PDB entry 8B4B | X-ray diffraction, 1.75 A resolution | chains L and W of the 6 polymer chains in the assembly

[Chain L]
Molecule: 19-nt DNA strand
Sequence (19 nucleotides; row label = number of the first residue in the row; numbers below 1 keep their minus sign (DC-48 is residue -48)):
   -48 CATATCATTT TACTAACTG

[Chain W]
Name: Cholera toxin transcriptional activator
Source organism: Vibrio cholerae
Reference sequence: P15795 (TOXR_VIBCH); residues 7-115 here correspond to UniProt positions 19-127 (UniProt number = residue number + 12)
Sequence (110 residues; each row starts with the number of its first residue):
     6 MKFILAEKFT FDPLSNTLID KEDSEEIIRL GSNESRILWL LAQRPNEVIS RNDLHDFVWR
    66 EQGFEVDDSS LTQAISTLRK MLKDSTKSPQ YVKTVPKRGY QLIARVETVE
Sequence notes: initiating methionine (6)
Bound ions: Cd2+ site 1: Glu12, Glu112 (shared with 1 residue of chain Y); Cd2+ site 2 near Asn57 (its only coordinating residue here); Cd2+ site 3: Asp58 (shared with 2 residues of chain Y); Cd2+ site 4: Ser74 (shared with 1 residue of chain M)

[Interface between chain L and chain W]
Residue-residue contacts (17):
  DA-47(L) with Lys102(W), phosphate contact
  DT-46(L) with Arg56(W), salt bridge to the phosphate; Thr77(W), sugar contact; Thr99(W), phosphate contact; Pro101(W), phosphate contact; Lys102(W), hydrogen bond to the phosphate
  DA-45(L) with Thr77(W), base contact; Arg84(W), salt bridge to the phosphate; Thr91(W), phosphate contact; Thr99(W), hydrogen bond to the phosphate; Tyr105(W), hydrogen bond to the phosphate
  DT-44(L) with Gln78(W), base contact; Ser81(W), hydrogen bond to the phosphate; Thr91(W), hydrogen bond to the phosphate
  DC-43(L) with Gln78(W), hydrogen bond to the base; Lys85(W), salt bridge to the phosphate
  DA-42(L) with Gln78(W), base contact
Interface residues without a listed pair, chain W (13 interface residues in all): Ile80, Val100

[Overview]
The interface between chain L and chain W involves 6 residues on one side and 13 on the other, with 6 hydrogen
bonds and 3 salt bridges. Polar contacts include DC-43(L)-Gln78(W), DT-46(L)-Lys102(W) and DA-45(L)-Thr99(W).
Glu12(W) and Glu112(W) form the Cd2+ site 1.
Here chain L is a 19-nt DNA strand and chain W is Cholera toxin transcriptional activator (Vibrio cholerae).
Entry 8B4B (ToxR bacterial transcriptional regulator bound to 19 bp ompU promoter DNA) was determined by X-ray
diffraction (same publication as 8B4C, 8B4D and 8B4E).
